5L5I - chains Q and R of the 28 polymer chains in the assembly; structure by X-ray diffraction, 2.90 A resolution.

# Chain Q
Protein: Proteasome subunit alpha type-4
From: Saccharomyces cerevisiae (strain ATCC 204508 / S288c)
Notes: EC 3.4.25.1
Reference sequence: P40303 (PSA4_YEAST); residues -1 to 252 here correspond to UniProt positions 1-254 (UniProt number = residue number + 2)
Sequence (254 residues; row label = number of the first residue in the row; numbers below 1 keep their minus sign (Met-1 is residue -1)):
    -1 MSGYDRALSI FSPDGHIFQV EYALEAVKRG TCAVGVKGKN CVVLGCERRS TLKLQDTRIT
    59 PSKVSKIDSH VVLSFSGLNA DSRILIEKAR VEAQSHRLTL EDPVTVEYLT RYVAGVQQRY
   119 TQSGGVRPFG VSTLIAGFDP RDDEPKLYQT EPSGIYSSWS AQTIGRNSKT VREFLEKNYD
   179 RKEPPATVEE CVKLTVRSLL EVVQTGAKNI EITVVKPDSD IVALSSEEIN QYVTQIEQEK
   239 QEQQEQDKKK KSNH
Disordered / not traced: -1 to 0, 241-252
Swiss-Prot annotation at these positions:
  - modified residue: Thr58 (Phosphothreonine)

# Chain R
Protein: Proteasome subunit alpha type-5
From: Saccharomyces cerevisiae (strain ATCC 204508 / S288c)
Notes: EC 3.4.25.1
Reference sequence: P32379 (PSA5_YEAST); residues -7 to 252 here correspond to UniProt positions 1-260 (UniProt number = residue number + 8)
Sequence (260 residues; row label = number of the first residue in the row; numbers below 1 keep their minus sign (Met-7 is residue -7)):
    -7 MFLTRSEYDR GVSTFSPEGR LFQVEYSLEA IKLGSTAIGI ATKEGVVLGV EKRATSPLLE
    53 SDSIEKIVEI DRHIGCAMSG LTADARSMIE HARTAAVTHN LYYDEDINVE SLTQSVCDLA
   113 LRFGEGASGE ERLMSRPFGV ALLIAGHDAD DGYQLFHAEP SGTFYRYNAK AIGSGSEGAQ
   173 AELLNEWHSS LTLKEAELLV LKILKQVMEE KLDENNAQLS CITKQDGFKI YDNEKTAELI
   233 KELKEKEAAE SPEEADVEMS
Disordered / not traced: -7 to 0, 118-124, 243-252

# Chain Q / chain R interface
Pairs across the interface (61):
  Asp3(Q) - Glu117(R)
  Arg4(Q) - Glu117(R)
  Ala5(Q) - Val4(R)  hydrophobic
  Ala5(Q) - Glu117(R)
  Ala5(Q) - Ser127(R)
  Ser7(Q) - Ser127(R)
  Ser7(Q) - Arg128(R)
  Ile8(Q) - Gln15(R)
  Phe9(Q) - Gln15(R)
  Phe9(Q) - Tyr18(R)  hydrophobic
  Phe9(Q) - Ser19(R)
  Phe9(Q) - Arg128(R)
  Phe9(Q) - Pro129(R)
  Phe9(Q) - Gly131(R)
  Ser10(Q) - Tyr18(R)
  Pro11(Q) - Tyr18(R)  hydrophobic
  Pro11(Q) - Glu21(R)
  Asp12(Q) - Glu21(R)
  Gly13(Q) - Tyr18(R)
  Gly13(Q) - Glu21(R)
  Gly13(Q) - Ala22(R)
  His14(Q) - Leu25(R)
  Ile15(Q) - Leu73(R)  hydrophobic
  Ile15(Q) - Arg128(R)
  Lys35(Q) - Glu52(R)  salt bridge
  Gln116(Q) - Ala75(R)
  Gln116(Q) - Asp76(R)
  Thr119(Q) - Arg128(R)  hydrogen bond (backbone-side chain)
  Gln120(Q) - Met126(R)
  Gln120(Q) - Ser127(R)  hydrogen bond (backbone-backbone)
  Gln120(Q) - Arg128(R)
  Gln120(Q) - Pro129(R)
  Gln120(Q) - Phe130(R)
  Ser121(Q) - Ser127(R)  hydrogen bond (backbone-side chain)
  Gly122(Q) - Ser127(R)
  Ser151(Q) - Ala75(R)
  Gly152(Q) - Ala75(R)
  Ile153(Q) - Thr74(R)
  Ile153(Q) - Ala75(R)
  Ser155(Q) - Leu51(R)
  Ser155(Q) - Ser55(R)
  Ser156(Q) - Leu51(R)
  Ser156(Q) - Glu52(R)  hydrogen bond (backbone-backbone)
  Ser156(Q) - Ser55(R)  hydrogen bond (backbone-side chain)
  Trp157(Q) - Thr47(R)
  Trp157(Q) - Ser48(R)
  Trp157(Q) - Leu50(R)
  Trp157(Q) - Leu51(R)
  Trp157(Q) - Glu52(R)
  Ser158(Q) - Leu50(R)  hydrogen bond (backbone-backbone)
  Ser158(Q) - Glu52(R)  hydrogen bond
  Ala159(Q) - Leu50(R)
  Leu173(Q) - Leu50(R)  hydrophobic
  Glu174(Q) - Ser48(R)  hydrogen bond
  Glu174(Q) - Pro49(R)
  Glu174(Q) - Leu50(R)
  Tyr177(Q) - Leu50(R)  hydrophobic
  Arg179(Q) - Pro49(R)  hydrogen bond (side chain-backbone)
  Arg179(Q) - Leu50(R)  hydrogen bond (side chain-backbone)
  Arg179(Q) - Leu51(R)  hydrogen bond (side chain-backbone)
  Arg179(Q) - Glu52(R)
Other interface residues (no listed pair), chain Q (31 interface residues in all): Arg170
Other interface residues (no listed pair), chain R (28 interface residues in all): Asp1, Ser53, Ser79

# Overview
31 residues of chain Q face 28 of chain R across their interface, with 11 hydrogen bonds and 1 salt bridge.
Polar contacts include Lys35(Q)-Glu52(R), Thr119(Q)-Arg128(R) and Ser121(Q)-Ser127(R).
Here chain Q is Proteasome subunit alpha type-4 and chain R is Proteasome subunit alpha type-5, both from
Saccharomyces cerevisiae (strain ATCC 204508 / S288c). Entry 5L5I (Yeast 20S proteasome with human beta5i
(1-138) and human beta6 (97-111; 118-133) in complex with epoxyketone ...) was determined by X-ray
diffraction, deposited together with 5L52, 5L54, 5L55, 5L5A, 5L5B, 5L5D and 30 further entries.
